PDB entry 9N4V | electron microscopy, 1.85 A resolution | chains U and Y of the 48 polymer chains in the assembly

== Chain U (and Y) ==
Molecule: DUF877 family protein
Source organism: Azotobacter vinelandii
Notes: chain Y of this document is another copy of the same molecule, construct and numbering; everything in this record applies to it too
Reference sequence: C1DM91 (C1DM91_AZOVD); residues 1-493 here = UniProt positions 1-493
Chain sequence (493 residues; row label = number of the first residue in the row):
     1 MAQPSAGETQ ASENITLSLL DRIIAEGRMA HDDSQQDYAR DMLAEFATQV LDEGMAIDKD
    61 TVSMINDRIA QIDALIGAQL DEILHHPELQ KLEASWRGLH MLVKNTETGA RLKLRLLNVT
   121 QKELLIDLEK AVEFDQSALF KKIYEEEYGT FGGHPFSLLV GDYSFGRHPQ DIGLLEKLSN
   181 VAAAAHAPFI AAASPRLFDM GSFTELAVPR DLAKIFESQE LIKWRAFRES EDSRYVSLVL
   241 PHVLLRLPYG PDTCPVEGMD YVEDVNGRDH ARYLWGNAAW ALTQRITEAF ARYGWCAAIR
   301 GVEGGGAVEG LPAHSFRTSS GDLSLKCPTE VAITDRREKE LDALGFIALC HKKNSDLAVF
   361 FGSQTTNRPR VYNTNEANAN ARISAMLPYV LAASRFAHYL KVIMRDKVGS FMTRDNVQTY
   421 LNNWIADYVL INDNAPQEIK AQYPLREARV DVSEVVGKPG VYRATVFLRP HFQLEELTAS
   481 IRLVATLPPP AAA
Unresolved in the structure: 1-89, 246-270, 315-325, 491-493

== Interface between chain U and chain Y ==
Residue-residue contacts - 114 pairs, chain U then chain Y:
  E133(U) - R210(Y)  salt bridge
  D135(U) - R336(Y)  salt bridge
  Q136(U) - R210(Y)
  F140(U) - R336(Y)
  Y144(U) - R336(Y)
  E145(U) - T334(Y)
  E145(U) - R336(Y)  salt bridge
  E146(U) - K353(Y)  hydrogen bond (backbone-side chain)
  E147(U) - K353(Y)  salt bridge
  G149(U) - T334(Y)
  G149(U) - D335(Y)  hydrogen bond (backbone-backbone)
  T150(U) - T334(Y)
  F151(U) - V302(Y)  hydrophobic
  F151(U) - C350(Y)
  F151(U) - H351(Y)
  F151(U) - K352(Y)
  F151(U) - K353(Y)  hydrogen bond (backbone-backbone)
  F151(U) - L357(Y)  hydrophobic
  F151(U) - V359(Y)  hydrophobic
  F151(U) - F361(Y)  hydrophobic
  G152(U) - K352(Y)
  E376(U) - T486(Y)
  A379(U) - A485(Y)  hydrophobic
  N380(U) - L483(Y)
  N380(U) - V484(Y)
  N380(U) - A485(Y)  hydrogen bond (side chain-backbone)
  I383(U) - L483(Y)
  I383(U) - V484(Y)
  I383(U) - A485(Y)
  Y389(U) - L483(Y)
  A393(U) - I481(Y)
  A397(U) - I481(Y)  hydrophobic
  L400(U) - A479(Y)  hydrophobic
  K401(U) - D335(Y)  salt bridge
  M404(U) - L474(Y)  hydrophobic
  M404(U) - L477(Y)  hydrophobic
  R405(U) - D335(Y)  salt bridge
  R405(U) - F361(Y)
  D406(U) - V302(Y)
  D406(U) - E303(Y)
  K407(U) - E303(Y)  salt bridge
  K407(U) - L474(Y)
  V408(U) - G301(Y)
  V408(U) - F361(Y)
  V408(U) - L474(Y)
  G409(U) - R300(Y)
  G409(U) - Q473(Y)  hydrogen bond (backbone-side chain)
  G409(U) - L474(Y)  hydrogen bond (backbone-backbone)
  S410(U) - E303(Y)
  S410(U) - G304(Y)
  S410(U) - Q437(Y)
  S410(U) - Q473(Y)
  S410(U) - L474(Y)  hydrogen bond (backbone-backbone)
  F411(U) - A297(Y)  hydrophobic
  F411(U) - Q437(Y)  hydrogen bond (backbone-side chain)
  F411(U) - K440(Y)  hydrogen bond (backbone-side chain)
  F411(U) - A441(Y)  hydrophobic
  F411(U) - H471(Y)
  F411(U) - F472(Y)
  F411(U) - Q473(Y)
  M412(U) - F472(Y)  hydrogen bond (backbone-backbone)
  T413(U) - D433(Y)
  D415(U) - N434(Y)
  N416(U) - D433(Y)  hydrogen bond (side chain-backbone)
  N416(U) - N434(Y)
  N416(U) - K440(Y)  hydrogen bond
  E447(U) - L487(Y)
  R449(U) - P488(Y)  hydrogen bond (side chain-backbone)
  R449(U) - P489(Y)
  R449(U) - P490(Y)
  D451(U) - P490(Y)
  V456(U) - N375(Y)
  G457(U) - N375(Y)
  G457(U) - N378(Y)
  G457(U) - A379(Y)  hydrogen bond (backbone-backbone)
  G457(U) - R382(Y)
  K458(U) - R382(Y)
  P459(U) - A379(Y)
  P459(U) - I383(Y)  hydrophobic
  P459(U) - F472(Y)  hydrophobic
  P459(U) - E475(Y)
  G460(U) - Q473(Y)
  G460(U) - L474(Y)
  G460(U) - E475(Y)  hydrogen bond (backbone-backbone)
  G460(U) - E476(Y)  hydrogen bond (backbone-backbone)
  V461(U) - R382(Y)
  V461(U) - E476(Y)
  Y462(U) - L474(Y)  hydrophobic
  Y462(U) - E476(Y)  hydrogen bond (backbone-backbone)
  Y462(U) - L477(Y)
  Y462(U) - T478(Y)  hydrogen bond (backbone-backbone)
  R463(U) - T478(Y)
  A464(U) - L477(Y)  hydrophobic
  A464(U) - T478(Y)  hydrogen bond (backbone-backbone)
  A464(U) - A479(Y)
  A464(U) - S480(Y)  hydrogen bond (backbone-backbone)
  T465(U) - S480(Y)
  T465(U) - R482(Y)
  V466(U) - S480(Y)  hydrogen bond (backbone-backbone)
  V466(U) - I481(Y)
  V466(U) - R482(Y)  hydrogen bond (backbone-backbone)
  F467(U) - R482(Y)
  F467(U) - V484(Y)  hydrophobic
  F467(U) - L487(Y)  hydrophobic
  F467(U) - P488(Y)  hydrophobic
  L468(U) - I481(Y)  hydrophobic
  L468(U) - R482(Y)  hydrogen bond (backbone-backbone)
  L468(U) - L483(Y)
  L468(U) - V484(Y)  hydrogen bond (backbone-backbone)
  R469(U) - V484(Y)
  R469(U) - A485(Y)  hydrogen bond (side chain-backbone)
  P470(U) - V484(Y)
  F472(U) - V484(Y)
  F472(U) - A485(Y)  hydrophobic
Other interface residues (no listed pair), chain U (58 interface residues in all): V132, G153, S384, V390, F396, A448
Other interface residues (no listed pair), chain Y (48 interface residues in all): A298

== Overview ==
58 residues of chain U face 48 of chain Y across their interface, with 25 hydrogen bonds and 7 salt bridges.
Polar pairs include E133(U)-R210(Y), D135(U)-R336(Y) and E145(U)-R336(Y).
Both chains are DUF877 family protein (Azotobacter vinelandii). Entry 9N4V (Azotobacter vinelandii extended
type VI secretion system sheath tube complex) was determined by electron microscopy, deposited together with
9NSV.
